PDB entry 6X8I | X-ray diffraction, 1.50 A resolution | chains C and D of the 6 polymer chains in the assembly

== Chain C (and D) ==
Name: Caspase-3
Organism: Homo sapiens
Notes: EC 3.4.22.56; fragment: p12; chain D of this document is another copy of the same molecule, construct and numbering; everything in this record applies to it too
Reference sequence: P42574 (CASP3_HUMAN); residues 176-277 here = UniProt positions 176-277
Chain sequence (110 residues; each row starts with the number of its first residue):
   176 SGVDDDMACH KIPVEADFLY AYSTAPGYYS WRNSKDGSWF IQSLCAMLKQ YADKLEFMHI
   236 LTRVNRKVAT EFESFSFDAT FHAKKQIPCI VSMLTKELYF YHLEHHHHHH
Not modelled in the structure: 176-184, 278-285 (chain D: 176-184, 277-285)
Sequence notes: expression tag (278-285)
Swiss-Prot annotation at these positions:
  - modified residue: Arg-207 (Microbial infection: ADP-riboxanated arginine)
  - mutagenesis: Arg-207 (R207A: Abolished ADP-riboxanation by C.violaceum CopC)

== Interface between chain C and chain D ==
Pairs across the interface - 64 pairs, chain C then chain D:
  Lys-186(C) with Ala-244(D); Glu-248(D); Ala-258(D), hydrogen bond (side chain-backbone); Lys-260(D), hydrogen bond (backbone-side chain)
  Ile-187(C) with Lys-260(D)
  Pro-188(C) with Ala-244(D); Lys-260(D); Gln-261(D); Ile-262(D)
  Glu-190(C) with Tyr-203(D), hydrogen bond; Ile-262(D)
  Ala-200(C) with Met-268(D), hydrophobic
  Pro-201(C) with Met-268(D)
  Tyr-203(C) with Glu-190(D), hydrogen bond
  Glu-231(C) with His-234(D), salt bridge
  His-234(C) with Glu-231(D), salt bridge; His-234(D); Glu-272(D), salt bridge
  Thr-237(C) with Thr-270(D); Lys-271(D)
  Asn-240(C) with Ser-267(D), hydrogen bond (side chain-backbone); Met-268(D); Leu-269(D), hydrogen bond (side chain-backbone)
  Arg-241(C) with Thr-270(D), hydrogen bond (side chain-backbone); Lys-271(D)
  Ala-244(C) with Lys-186(D); Pro-188(D)
  Glu-248(C) with Lys-186(D)
  Ala-258(C) with Lys-186(D), hydrogen bond (backbone-side chain)
  Lys-260(C) with Lys-186(D), hydrogen bond (side chain-backbone); Pro-188(D)
  Gln-261(C) with Pro-188(D)
  Ile-262(C) with Pro-188(D); Glu-190(D); Ala-191(D), hydrophobic; Met-268(D); Thr-270(D)
  Pro-263(C) with Ser-267(D); Met-268(D)
  Cys-264(C) with Val-266(D), hydrophobic; Ser-267(D); Met-268(D), hydrophobic
  Ile-265(C) with Ile-265(D); Val-266(D); Ser-267(D), hydrogen bond (backbone-backbone)
  Val-266(C) with Cys-264(D), hydrophobic; Ile-265(D)
  Ser-267(C) with Asn-240(D), hydrogen bond (backbone-side chain); Cys-264(D); Ile-265(D), hydrogen bond (backbone-backbone)
  Met-268(C) with Ala-200(D), hydrophobic; Pro-201(D); Asn-240(D); Ile-262(D); Pro-263(D); Cys-264(D), hydrophobic
  Leu-269(C) with Thr-237(D); Asn-240(D), hydrogen bond (backbone-side chain)
  Thr-270(C) with Thr-237(D); Arg-241(D), hydrogen bond (backbone-side chain); Ile-262(D)
  Lys-271(C) with Thr-237(D); Arg-241(D)
  Glu-272(C) with His-234(D)
Interface residues without a listed pair, chain C (32 interface residues in all): Ala-191, Met-233, Thr-245, Tyr-274
Interface residues without a listed pair, chain D (30 interface residues in all): Ile-187, Met-233

== In short ==
32 residues of chain C face 30 of chain D across their interface, with 14 hydrogen bonds and 3 salt bridges.
Polar contacts include Glu-231(C)/His-234(D), His-234(C)/Glu-272(D) and Lys-186(C)/Ala-258(D). Curated
annotation (UniProt) lists one mutagenesis site on chain C.
Both chains are Caspase-3 (Homo sapiens). Entry 6X8I (Caspase-3 in complex with ketomethylene inhibitor
reveals tetrahedral adduct) was determined by X-ray diffraction.
